PDB entry 7TR3 | electron microscopy, 3.90 A resolution | chains A and B of the 3 polymer chains in the assembly

[Chain A]
Name: Tubulin alpha-1B chain
Source organism: Sus scrofa
Reference sequence: Q2XVP4 (TBA1B_PIG); residue numbers follow UniProt; this construct covers 1-451
Chain sequence (451 residues; row label = number of the first residue in the row):
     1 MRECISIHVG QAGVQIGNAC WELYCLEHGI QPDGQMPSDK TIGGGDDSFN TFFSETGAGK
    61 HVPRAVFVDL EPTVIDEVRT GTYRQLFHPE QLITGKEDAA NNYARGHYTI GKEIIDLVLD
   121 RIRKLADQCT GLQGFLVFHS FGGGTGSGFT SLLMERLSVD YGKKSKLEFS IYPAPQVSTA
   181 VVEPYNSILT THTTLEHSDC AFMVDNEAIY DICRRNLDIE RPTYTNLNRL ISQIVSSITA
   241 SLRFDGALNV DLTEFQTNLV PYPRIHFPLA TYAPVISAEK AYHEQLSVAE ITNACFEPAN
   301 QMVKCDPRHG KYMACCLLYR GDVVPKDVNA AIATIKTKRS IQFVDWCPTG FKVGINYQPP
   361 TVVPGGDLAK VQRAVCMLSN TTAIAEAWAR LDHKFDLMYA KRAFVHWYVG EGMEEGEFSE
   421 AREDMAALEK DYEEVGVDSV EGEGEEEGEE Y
Not modelled in the structure: 441-451
Bound ions: Mg2+: Glu-71 (together with GTP)
Small-molecule neighbours: GTP (guanosine-5'-triphosphate): Gly-10, Gln-11, Ala-12, Gln-15, Asp-69, Glu-71, Asp-98, Ala-99, Ala-100, Asn-101, Ser-140, Gly-143, Gly-144, Thr-145, Ile-171, Val-177, Ser-178, Thr-179, Glu-183, Asn-206, Tyr-224, Asn-228, Ile-231
Curated features (UniProtKB/Swiss-Prot):
  - motif: Met-1 to Cys-4 (MREC motif)
  - active site: Glu-254
  - binding site (GTP): Gly-10, Gln-11, Ala-12, Gln-15, Glu-71, Ala-99, Ser-140, Gly-143, Gly-144, Thr-145, Gly-146, Thr-179, Glu-183, Asn-206, Tyr-224, Asn-228, Leu-252
  - binding site (Mg(2+)): Glu-71
  - site: Tyr-451 (Involved in polymerization)
  - modified residue: Lys-40 (N6,N6,N6-trimethyllysine), Ser-48 (Phosphoserine), Ser-232 (Phosphoserine), Tyr-282 (3'-nitrotyrosine), Arg-339 (Omega-N-methylarginine), Ser-439 (Phosphoserine), Glu-443 (5-glutamyl polyglutamate), Glu-445 (5-glutamyl polyglutamate), Tyr-451 (3'-nitrotyrosine)
  - cross-link (Glycyl lysine isopeptide (Lys-Gly)): Lys-326 (interchain with G-Cter in ubiquitin), Lys-370 (interchain with G-Cter in ubiquitin)

[Chain B]
Name: Tubulin beta-2B chain
Source organism: Sus scrofa
Reference sequence: A0A287AGU7 (A0A287AGU7_PIG); residues 1-445 here = UniProt positions 1-445
Chain sequence (445 residues; each row starts with the number of its first residue):
     1 MREIVHIQAG QCGNQIGAKF WEVISDEHGI DPTGSYHGDS DLQLERINVY YNEATGNKYV
    61 PRAILVDLEP GTMDSVRSGP FGQIFRPDNF VFGQSGAGNN WAKGHYTEGA ELVDSVLDVV
   121 RKESESCDCL QGFQLTHSLG GGTGSGMGTL LISKIREEYP DRIMNTFSVM PSPKVSDTVV
   181 EPYNATLSVH QLVENTDETY CIDNEALYDI CFRTLKLTTP TYGDLNHLVS ATMSGVTTCL
   241 RFPGQLNADL RKLAVNMVPF PRLHFFMPGF APLTSRGSQQ YRALTVPELT QQMFDSKNMM
   301 AACDPRHGRY LTVAAIFRGR MSMKEVDEQM LNVQNKNSSY FVEWIPNNVK TAVCDIPPRG
   361 LKMSATFIGN STAIQELFKR ISEQFTAMFR RKAFLHWYTG EGMDEMEFTE AESNMNDLVS
   421 EYQQYQDATA DEQGEFEEEE GEDEA
Not modelled in the structure: 431-445
Small-molecule neighbours:
  - GDP (guanosine-5'-diphosphate): Gly-10, Gln-11, Cys-12, Glu-69, Gly-96, Gly-98, Ser-138, Gly-140, Gly-141, Gly-142, Thr-143, Val-169, Pro-171, Val-175, Ser-176, Glu-181, Asn-204, Tyr-222, Asn-226
  - dolastatin-10 (SR6): Gln-11, Gln-15, Lys-174, Val-175, Ser-176, Asp-177, Tyr-208, Pro-220, Thr-221, Tyr-222, Gly-223

[How chain A and chain B interact]
Residue-residue contacts - 37 pairs, chain A then chain B:
  Glu-71(A) with Arg-2(B)
  Glu-97(A) with Arg-251(B), salt bridge
  Asp-98(A) with Arg-2(B), salt bridge; Lys-252(B), salt bridge
  Ala-100(A) with Lys-252(B)
  Asn-101(A) with Val-255(B); Asn-256(B)
  Arg-105(A) with Arg-251(B)
  Pro-175(A) with Asn-347(B)
  Ser-178(A) with Asn-347(B), hydrogen bond; Lys-350(B), hydrogen bond (backbone-side chain)
  Thr-179(A) with Gln-245(B); Asn-256(B)
  Ala-180(A) with Asn-256(B)
  Val-181(A) with Pro-346(B); Asn-347(B)
  Arg-221(A) with Met-323(B); Asp-327(B), salt bridge
  Leu-397(A) with Trp-344(B)
  Met-398(A) with Trp-344(B); Pro-346(B)
  Lys-401(A) with Phe-260(B); Thr-429(B), hydrogen bond (side chain-backbone)
  Arg-402(A) with Phe-260(B)
  Ala-403(A) with Trp-344(B), hydrophobic
  Phe-404(A) with Val-255(B); Val-258(B); Pro-259(B), hydrogen bond (backbone-backbone); Ile-345(B), hydrophobic
  His-406(A) with Val-258(B); Pro-259(B); Phe-260(B); Pro-261(B)
  Trp-407(A) with Ile-163(B), hydrophobic; Ala-254(B), hydrophobic; Val-255(B), hydrophobic; Val-258(B), hydrogen bond (side chain-backbone)
Also at the interface, not in a pair above, chain A (23 interface residues in all): Val-177, Val-182, Lys-394
Also at the interface, not in a pair above, chain B (24 interface residues in all): Leu-246, Lys-324, Ala-428, Ala-430

[Summary]
The interface between chain A and chain B involves 23 residues on one side and 24 on the other; the contacts
include 5 hydrogen bonds and 4 salt bridges. Polar contacts include Glu-97(A)/Arg-251(B), Asp-98(A)/Arg-2(B)
and Asp-98(A)/Lys-252(B). Chain A binds GTP.
Chain A is Tubulin alpha-1B chain and chain B is Tubulin beta-2B chain, both from Sus scrofa; the structure,
CaKip3[2-482] - AMP-PNP in complex with a dolastatin-10-stabilized tubulin ring, was determined by electron
microscopy together with 7TQX, 7TQY, 7TQZ, 7TR0, 7TR1 and 7TR2 from the same study.
